8VMI - chains C and I of the 9 polymer chains in the assembly; structure by electron microscopy, 3.10 A resolution.

Chain C:
Protein: EZH2
Source organism: Homo sapiens
Notes: EC 2.1.1.356
UniProt: Q15910 (EZH2_HUMAN); residue numbers follow UniProt; this construct covers 1-746
Sequence (746 residues; numbered 1 to 746; the number before each row is that of its first residue):
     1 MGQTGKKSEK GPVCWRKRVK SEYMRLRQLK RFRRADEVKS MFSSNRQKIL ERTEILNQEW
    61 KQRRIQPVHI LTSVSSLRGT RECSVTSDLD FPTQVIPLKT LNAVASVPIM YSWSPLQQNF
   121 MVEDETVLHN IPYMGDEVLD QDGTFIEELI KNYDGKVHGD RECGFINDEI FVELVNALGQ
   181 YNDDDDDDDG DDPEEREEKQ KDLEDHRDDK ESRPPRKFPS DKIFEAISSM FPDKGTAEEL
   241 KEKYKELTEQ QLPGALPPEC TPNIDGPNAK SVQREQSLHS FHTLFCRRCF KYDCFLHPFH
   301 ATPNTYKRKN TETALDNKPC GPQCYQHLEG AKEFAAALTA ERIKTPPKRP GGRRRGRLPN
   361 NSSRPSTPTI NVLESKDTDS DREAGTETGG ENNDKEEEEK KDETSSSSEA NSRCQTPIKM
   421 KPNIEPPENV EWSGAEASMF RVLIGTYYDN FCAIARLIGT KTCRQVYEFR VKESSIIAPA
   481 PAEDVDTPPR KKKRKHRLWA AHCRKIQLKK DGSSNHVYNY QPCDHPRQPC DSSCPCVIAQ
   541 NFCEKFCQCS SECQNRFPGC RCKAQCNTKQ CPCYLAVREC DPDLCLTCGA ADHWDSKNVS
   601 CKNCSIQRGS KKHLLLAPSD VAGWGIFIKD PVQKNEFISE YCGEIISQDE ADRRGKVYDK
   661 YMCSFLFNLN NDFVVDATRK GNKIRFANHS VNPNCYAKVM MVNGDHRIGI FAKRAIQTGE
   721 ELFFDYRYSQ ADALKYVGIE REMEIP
Disordered / not traced: 1-13, 125-163, 182-218, 340-425
Metal / ion sites: Zn2+ site 1: Cys286, Cys294, His297; Zn2+ site 2: Cys523, Cys530, Cys534; Zn2+ site 3: Cys536, Cys543, Cys547; Zn2+ site 4: Cys543, Cys549, Cys553; Zn2+ site 5: Cys560, Cys562, Cys566, Cys571; Zn2+ site 6: Cys560, Cys566, Cys580, Cys588, Cys601; Zn2+ site 7: Cys560, Cys573, Cys580, Cys585
Swiss-Prot annotation at these positions:
  - region: Lys39 to Val68 (Interaction with EED)
  - modified residue: Ser21 (Phosphoserine), Ser76 (Phosphoserine), Thr339 (Phosphothreonine), Thr345 (Phosphothreonine), Ser363 (Phosphoserine), Ser366 (Phosphoserine), Thr367 (Phosphothreonine), Thr487 (Phosphothreonine)
  - glycosylation: Ser75 (O-linked (GlcNAc) serine)
  - cross-link: Lys634 (Glycyl lysine isopeptide (Lys-Gly) (interchain with G-Cter in SUMO2))

Chain I:
Protein: Histone H3.1t
Source organism: Homo sapiens
UniProt: Q16695 (H31T_HUMAN); residues 25-42 here correspond to UniProt positions 26-43 (UniProt number = residue number + 1)
Sequence (18 residues; numbered 25 to 42; the number before each row is that of its first residue):
    25 ARKSAPATGG VKKPHRYR
Swiss-Prot annotation at these positions:
  - modified residue: Arg26 (Citrulline), Lys27 (N6,N6,N6-trimethyllysine), Ser28 (ADP-ribosylserine), Lys36 (N6,N6,N6-trimethyllysine), Lys37 (N6-methyllysine), Tyr41 (Phosphotyrosine)

How chain C and chain I interact:
Pairs across the interface - 44 pairs, chain C then chain I:
  Arg497(C) - Arg40(I)
  Trp499(C) - Val35(I)  hydrophobic
  Ala500(C) - Lys36(I)
  Ala500(C) - Pro38(I)  hydrophobic
  Cys503(C) - Val35(I)  hydrophobic
  Arg504(C) - Val35(I)
  Arg504(C) - Lys36(I)
  Arg504(C) - Lys37(I)
  Ser514(C) - Ala31(I)
  Ser514(C) - Thr32(I)
  Phe542(C) - Val35(I)  hydrophobic
  Arg561(C) - Lys36(I)
  Gln570(C) - Lys36(I)  hydrogen bond (backbone-side chain)
  Leu575(C) - Gly34(I)
  Leu575(C) - Val35(I)
  Leu575(C) - Lys36(I)
  Ala576(C) - Thr32(I)
  Ala576(C) - Gly33(I)  hydrogen bond (backbone-backbone)
  Ala576(C) - Gly34(I)
  Val577(C) - Thr32(I)
  Tyr641(C) - Lys27(I)  hydrogen bond
  Gln648(C) - Arg26(I)  hydrogen bond
  Ala651(C) - Arg26(I)
  Asp652(C) - Arg26(I)  salt bridge
  Asp659(C) - Ala25(I)
  Ser664(C) - Ala25(I)  hydrogen bond (side chain-backbone)
  Ser664(C) - Lys27(I)
  Leu666(C) - Ala25(I)
  Leu666(C) - Arg26(I)
  Leu666(C) - Lys27(I)  hydrogen bond (backbone-backbone)
  Phe667(C) - Lys27(I)
  Asn668(C) - Arg26(I)
  Asn668(C) - Lys27(I)  hydrogen bond (backbone-backbone)
  Ala697(C) - Ala29(I)
  Ala697(C) - Pro30(I)
  Lys698(C) - Ala29(I)
  Val699(C) - Ala29(I)
  Tyr726(C) - Arg26(I)
  Tyr726(C) - Lys27(I)
  Tyr726(C) - Ser28(I)  hydrogen bond (backbone-backbone)
  Arg727(C) - Ser28(I)
  Arg727(C) - Ala29(I)
  Tyr728(C) - Arg26(I)
  Tyr728(C) - Lys27(I)
Other interface residues (no listed pair), chain C (34 interface residues in all): Phe665, Val674, Arg685, Phe724, Asp725, Asp732, Tyr736

Summary:
34 residues of chain C face 15 of chain I across their interface; the contacts include 8 hydrogen bonds and 1
salt bridge. Among the polar pairs are Asp652(C)-Arg26(I), Gln570(C)-Lys36(I) and Tyr641(C)-Lys27(I).
Cys286(C), Cys294(C) and His297(C) coordinate Zn2+ site 1.
Here chain C is EZH2 and chain I is Histone H3.1t, both from Homo sapiens. Entry 8VMI (PRC2_AJ119-450 bound to
H3K4me3) was determined by electron microscopy together with 8VMJ, 8VML, 8VMN, 8VNV, 8VNZ, 8VO0 and 8VOB from
the same study.
